4BAD - chain A; structure by X-ray diffraction, 1.35 A resolution.

[Chain A]
Molecule: Lysozyme C
Organism: Gallus gallus
Notes: EC 3.2.1.17
UniProt: P00698 (LYSC_CHICK); residues 1-129 here correspond to UniProt positions 19-147 (UniProt number = residue number + 18)
Chain sequence (129 residues; row label = number of the first residue in the row):
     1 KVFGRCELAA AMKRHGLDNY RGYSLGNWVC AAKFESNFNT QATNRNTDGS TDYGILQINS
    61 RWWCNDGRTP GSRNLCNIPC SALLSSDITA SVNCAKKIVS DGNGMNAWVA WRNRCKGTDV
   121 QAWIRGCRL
Curated features (UniProtKB/Swiss-Prot):
  - active site: Glu-35, Asp-52
  - binding site (substrate): Asp-101
Disulfide bonds: Cys-6/Cys-127, Cys-30/Cys-115, Cys-64/Cys-80, Cys-76/Cys-94
Residues lining bound ligands:
  - hydroxymethyltriazole dipicolinic acid (HM6; 4-(4-(hydroxymethyl)-1H-1,2,3-triazol-1-yl)pyridine-2,6-dicarboxylic acid), molecule 1: Gly-4, Arg-5, Glu-7
  - hydroxymethyltriazole dipicolinic acid (HM6), molecule 2: Arg-5, Lys-33, Phe-38, Ala-122, Trp-123
  - hydroxymethyltriazole dipicolinic acid (HM6), molecule 3: Asn-103, Asn-106, Ala-107, Arg-112

[In short]
Ligands of chain A: 3 copies of hydroxymethyltriazole dipicolinic acid. UniProt lists active-site residues
Glu-35 and Asp-52 and substrate-binding residue Asp-101.
Chain A is Lysozyme C (Gallus gallus); the structure, Hen egg-white lysozyme structure in complex with the
europium tris- hydroxymethyltriazoledipicolinate complex at 1.35 A resolution, was determined by X-ray
diffraction (same publication as 4BAF, 4BAL, 4BAP and 4BAR).
